6PE5 - chains B and P of the 17 polymer chains in the assembly; structure by electron microscopy, 3.20 A resolution.

== Chain B ==
Molecule: V0 assembly protein 1
Organism: Saccharomyces cerevisiae (strain ATCC 204508 / S288c)
UniProt: P53262 (VOA1_YEAST); residues 1-265 here = UniProt positions 1-265
Chain sequence (265 residues; row label = number of the first residue in the row):
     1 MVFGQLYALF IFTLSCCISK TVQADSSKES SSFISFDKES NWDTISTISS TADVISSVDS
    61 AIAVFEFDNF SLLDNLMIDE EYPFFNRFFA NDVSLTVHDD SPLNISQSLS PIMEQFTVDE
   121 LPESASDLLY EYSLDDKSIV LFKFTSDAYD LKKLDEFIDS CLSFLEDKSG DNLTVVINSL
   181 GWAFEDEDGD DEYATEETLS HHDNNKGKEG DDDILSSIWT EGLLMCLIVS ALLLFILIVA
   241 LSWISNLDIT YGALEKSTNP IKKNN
Disordered / not traced: 1-209, 263-265
Curated features (UniProtKB/Swiss-Prot):
  - motif: Lys262 to Asn265 (ER retention motif)
  - glycosylation (N-linked (GlcNAc...) asparagine): Asn69, Asn104, Asn172

== Chain P ==
Molecule: V-type proton ATPase subunit c
Organism: Saccharomyces cerevisiae (strain ATCC 204508 / S288c)
UniProt: P25515 (VATL1_YEAST); numbering as in UniProt (aligned over 1-160)
Chain sequence (160 residues; each row starts with the number of its first residue):
     1 MTELCPVYAP FFGAIGCASA IIFTSLGAAY GTAKSGVGIC ATCVLRPDLL FKNIVPVIMA
    61 GIIAIYGLVV SVLVCYSLGQ KQALYTGFIQ LGAGLSVGLS GLAAGFAIGI VGDAGVRGSS
   121 QQPRLFVGMI LILIFAEVLG LYGLIVALLL NSRATQDVVC
Disordered / not traced: 160
Curated features (UniProtKB/Swiss-Prot):
  - site: Glu137 (Essential for proton translocation)
  - mutagenesis: Glu137 (E137D: Partial inactivation; E137Q/V/K: Inactivation)

== Chain B / chain P interface ==
Contacting residue pairs (22; chain B residue first):
  Cys226(B) - Phe11(P)  hydrophobic
  Cys226(B) - Phe12(P)  hydrophobic
  Ser230(B) - Phe11(P)
  Leu233(B) - Ile15(P)  hydrophobic
  Leu233(B) - Ser19(P)
  Leu233(B) - Phe23(P)
  Leu233(B) - Leu95(P)  hydrophobic
  Ile236(B) - Leu99(P)  hydrophobic
  Leu237(B) - Phe23(P)
  Leu237(B) - Leu26(P)  hydrophobic
  Ala240(B) - Leu26(P)  hydrophobic
  Ala240(B) - Leu102(P)  hydrophobic
  Trp243(B) - Tyr30(P)
  Trp243(B) - Phe106(P)  hydrophobic
  Ile244(B) - Tyr30(P)  hydrophobic
  Leu247(B) - Tyr30(P)  hydrophobic
  Leu247(B) - Lys34(P)
  Ile249(B) - Val37(P)
  Thr250(B) - Arg117(P)  hydrogen bond
  Ala253(B) - Ala41(P)  hydrophobic
  Leu254(B) - Cys40(P)
  Leu254(B) - Ala41(P)  hydrophobic
Also at the interface, not in a pair above, chain B (17 interface residues in all): Met225, Val229, Leu241, Asp248
Also at the interface, not in a pair above, chain P (20 interface residues in all): Ala33, Val44, Phe88, Leu91

== In short ==
Chain B and chain P form an interface of 17 and 20 residues respectively; the contacts include 1 hydrogen
bond. Its one hydrogen-bonded contact is Thr250(B)-Arg117(P). Curated annotation (UniProt) lists one
mutagenesis site on chain P.
Here chain B is V0 assembly protein 1 and chain P is V-type proton ATPase subunit c, both from Saccharomyces
cerevisiae (strain ATCC 204508 / S288c). Entry 6PE5 (Yeast Vo motor in complex with 2 VopQ molecules) was
determined by electron microscopy together with 6PE4 from the same study.
